PDB entry 4GAM | X-ray diffraction, 2.90 A resolution | chains B and G of the 8 polymer chains in the assembly

== Chain B (and G) ==
Name: Methane monooxygenase component A beta chain
Source organism: Methylococcus capsulatus
Notes: EC 1.14.13.25; chain G of this document is another copy of the same molecule, construct and numbering; everything in this record applies to it too
Reference sequence: P18798 (MEMB_METCA); residues 1-389 here = UniProt positions 1-389
Chain sequence (389 residues; each row starts with the number of its first residue):
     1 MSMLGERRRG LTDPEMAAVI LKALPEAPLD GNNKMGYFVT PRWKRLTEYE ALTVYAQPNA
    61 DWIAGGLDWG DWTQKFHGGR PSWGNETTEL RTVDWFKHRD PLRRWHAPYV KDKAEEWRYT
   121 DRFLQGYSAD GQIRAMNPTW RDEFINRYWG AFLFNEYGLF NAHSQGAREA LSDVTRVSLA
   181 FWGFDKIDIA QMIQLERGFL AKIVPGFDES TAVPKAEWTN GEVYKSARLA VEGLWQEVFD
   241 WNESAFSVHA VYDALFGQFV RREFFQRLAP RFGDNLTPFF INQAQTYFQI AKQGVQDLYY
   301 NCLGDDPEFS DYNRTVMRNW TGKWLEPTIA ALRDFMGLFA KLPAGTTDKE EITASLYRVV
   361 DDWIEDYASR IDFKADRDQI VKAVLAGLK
Disordered / not traced: 1

== Chain B / chain G interface ==
Residue-residue contacts (63):
  Ser2(B) - Pro25(G)
  Ser2(B) - Glu26(G)
  Ser2(B) - Ala27(G)  hydrogen bond (backbone-backbone)
  Ser2(B) - Pro28(G)
  Leu11(B) - Leu11(G)
  Leu11(B) - Thr12(G)
  Thr12(B) - Leu11(G)
  Pro14(B) - Pro14(G)
  Ala17(B) - Thr12(G)
  Pro25(B) - Ser2(G)
  Glu26(B) - Ser2(G)
  Glu26(B) - Met3(G)
  Ala27(B) - Ser2(G)
  Pro28(B) - Ser2(G)
  Lys111(B) - Arg118(G)
  Asp112(B) - Arg118(G)  salt bridge
  Asp112(B) - Arg122(G)  salt bridge
  Glu115(B) - Glu115(G)
  Glu115(B) - Arg118(G)  salt bridge
  Glu115(B) - Arg122(G)  salt bridge
  Glu116(B) - Tyr119(G)
  Glu116(B) - Arg122(G)  salt bridge
  Arg118(B) - Lys111(G)
  Arg118(B) - Asp112(G)  salt bridge
  Arg118(B) - Glu115(G)  salt bridge
  Tyr119(B) - Glu116(G)
  Tyr119(B) - Tyr119(G)  hydrophobic
  Tyr119(B) - Asn282(G)
  Tyr119(B) - Gln283(G)
  Arg122(B) - Asp112(G)  salt bridge
  Arg122(B) - Glu115(G)  salt bridge
  Arg122(B) - Glu116(G)  salt bridge
  Arg122(B) - Thr286(G)
  Phe123(B) - Asn282(G)
  Ala129(B) - Gln289(G)
  Asp130(B) - Gln258(G)  hydrogen bond
  Asp130(B) - Arg262(G)  salt bridge
  Asp130(B) - Gln285(G)  hydrogen bond
  Asp130(B) - Gln289(G)  hydrogen bond
  Gln132(B) - Gln266(G)  hydrogen bond
  Arg134(B) - Arg262(G)
  Arg134(B) - Arg358(G)
  Arg134(B) - Asp362(G)  salt bridge
  Gln258(B) - Asp130(G)  hydrogen bond
  Arg262(B) - Asp130(G)  salt bridge
  Gln266(B) - Gln132(G)  hydrogen bond
  Gln266(B) - Asn275(G)
  Pro270(B) - Pro270(G)
  Asn275(B) - Gln266(G)
  Asn275(B) - Pro270(G)
  Asn275(B) - Pro278(G)
  Pro278(B) - Asn275(G)
  Asn282(B) - Phe123(G)
  Gln283(B) - Tyr119(G)
  Gln285(B) - Asp130(G)  hydrogen bond
  Gln285(B) - Gln132(G)
  Thr286(B) - Arg122(G)
  Gln289(B) - Gly126(G)
  Gln289(B) - Ala129(G)
  Gln289(B) - Asp130(G)  hydrogen bond
  Lys292(B) - Ala129(G)
  Arg358(B) - Arg134(G)
  Asp362(B) - Arg134(G)  salt bridge
Interface residues without a listed pair, chain B (42 interface residues in all): Met3, Ala18, Leu21, Leu24, Gly126, Arg271, Phe279
Interface residues without a listed pair, chain G (38 interface residues in all): Ala17, Phe279, Lys292

== In short ==
The interface between chain B and chain G involves 42 residues on one side and 38 on the other, with 9
hydrogen bonds and 14 salt bridges. Polar contacts include Asp112(B)-Arg118(G), Asp112(B)-Arg122(G) and
Glu115(B)-Arg118(G).
Chain B and chain G are both Methane monooxygenase component A beta chain (Methylococcus capsulatus); the
structure, Complex structure of Methane monooxygenase hydroxylase and regulatory subunit, was determined by
X-ray diffraction.
